PDB entry 8SMW | electron microscopy, 3.30 A resolution | chains C and J of the 12 polymer chains in the assembly

# Chain C
Name: Histone H2A type 1-B/E
From: Homo sapiens
UniProt: P04908 (H2A1B_HUMAN); residues 11-129 here correspond to UniProt positions 12-130 (UniProt number = residue number + 1)
Chain sequence (119 residues; each row starts with the number of its first residue):
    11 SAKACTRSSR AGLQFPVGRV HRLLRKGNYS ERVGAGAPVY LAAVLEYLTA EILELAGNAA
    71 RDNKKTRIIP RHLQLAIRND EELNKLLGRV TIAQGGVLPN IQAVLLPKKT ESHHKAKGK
Not modelled in the structure: 119-129
Differences from the reference sequence: engineered mutation Ser11 (Arg12 in P04908), Cys15 (Lys16 in P04908)
Curated features (UniProtKB/Swiss-Prot):
  - modified residue: Lys13 (N6-(beta-hydroxybutyryl)lysine), Lys36 (N6-(2-hydroxyisobutyryl)lysine), Lys74 (N6-(2-hydroxyisobutyryl)lysine), Lys75 (N6-(2-hydroxyisobutyryl)lysine), Lys95 (N6-(2-hydroxyisobutyryl)lysine), Gln104 (N5-methylglutamine), Lys118 (N6-(2-hydroxyisobutyryl)lysine), Lys119 (N6-crotonyllysine), Thr120 (Phosphothreonine), Lys125 (N6-crotonyllysine)
  - cross-link (Glycyl lysine isopeptide (Lys-Gly)): Lys13 (interchain with G-Cter in ubiquitin), Lys119 (interchain with G-Cter in ubiquitin)

# Chain J
Molecule: 147-nt DNA strand
From: Homo sapiens
Sequence (147 nucleotides; each row starts with the number of its first residue; numbers below 1 keep their minus sign (DA-73 is residue -73)):
   -73 ATCGGATGTA TATATCTGAC ACGTGCCTGG AGACTAGGGA GTAATCCCCT TGGCGGTTAA
   -13 AACGCGGGGG ACAGCGCGTA CGTGCGTTTA AGCGGTGCTA GAGCTGTCTA CGACCAATTG
    47 AGCGGCCTCG GCACCGGGAT TCTCGAT

# Chain C / chain J interface
Pairs across the interface - 13 pairs, chain C then chain J:
  Arg29(C) with DC49(J), salt bridge to the phosphate
  Arg42(C) with DG38(J), hydrogen bond to the sugar; DA39(J), phosphate contact
  Val43(C) with DG38(J), sugar contact; DA39(J), hydrogen bond to the phosphate
  Gly44(C) with DG38(J), phosphate contact
  Ala45(C) with DG38(J), hydrogen bond to the phosphate
  Lys75(C) with DC58(J), phosphate contact; DA59(J), salt bridge to the phosphate
  Thr76(C) with DG57(J), sugar contact; DC58(J), hydrogen bond to the phosphate
  Arg77(C) with DG57(J), sugar contact; DC58(J), hydrogen bond to the phosphate
Other interface residues (no listed pair), chain C (10 interface residues in all): Arg35, Glu41
Other interface residues (no listed pair), chain J (7 interface residues in all): DG48

# Overview
10 residues of chain C face 7 of chain J across their interface; the contacts include 5 hydrogen bonds and 2
salt bridges. Polar pairs include Arg42(C)-DG38(J), Val43(C)-DA39(J) and Ala45(C)-DG38(J).
Chain C is Histone H2A type 1-B/E and chain J is a 147-nt DNA strand, both from Homo sapiens; the structure,
Cryo-EM structure of the human nucleosome core particle in complex with RNF168 and UbcH5c~Ub (UbcH5c
chemically ..., was determined by electron microscopy (same publication as 8SMX, 8SMY, 8SMZ, 8SN0, 8SN1, 8SN2
and 3 further entries).
